9C1V - chains A and B; structure by X-ray diffraction, 2.57 A resolution.

== Chain A (and B) ==
Molecule: Polyketide synthase Pks13
Source organism: Mycobacterium tuberculosis (strain ATCC 25618 / H37Rv)
Notes: EC 2.3.1.-; chain B of this document is another copy of the same molecule, construct and numbering; everything in this record applies to it too
Reference sequence: I6X8D2 (PKS13_MYCTU); residue numbers follow UniProt; this construct covers 576-1063
Sequence (512 residues; row label = number of the first residue in the row):
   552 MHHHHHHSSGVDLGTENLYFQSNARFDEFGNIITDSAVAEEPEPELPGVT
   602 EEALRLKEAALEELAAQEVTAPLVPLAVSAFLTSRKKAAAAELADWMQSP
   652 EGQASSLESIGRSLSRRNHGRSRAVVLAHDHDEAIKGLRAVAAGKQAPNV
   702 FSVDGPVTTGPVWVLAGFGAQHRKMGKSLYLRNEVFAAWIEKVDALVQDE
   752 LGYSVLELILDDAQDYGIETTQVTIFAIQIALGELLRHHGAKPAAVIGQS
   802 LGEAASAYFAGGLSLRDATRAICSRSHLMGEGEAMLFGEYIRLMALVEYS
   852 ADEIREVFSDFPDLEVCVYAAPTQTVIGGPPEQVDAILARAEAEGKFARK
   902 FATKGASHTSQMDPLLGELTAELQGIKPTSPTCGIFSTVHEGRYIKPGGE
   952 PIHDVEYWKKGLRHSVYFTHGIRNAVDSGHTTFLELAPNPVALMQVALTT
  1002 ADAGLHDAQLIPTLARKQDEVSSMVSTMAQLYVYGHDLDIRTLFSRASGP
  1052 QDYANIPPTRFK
Not modelled in the structure: 552-595
Construct notes: initiating methionine (552); expression tag (553-575)
Curated features (UniProtKB/Swiss-Prot):
  - active site: Ser801 (Acyl-ester intermediate)
Covalently attached groups: compound A1ATW linked to Ser801
Residues lining bound ligands: A1ATW (N-(1-{3,5-difluoro-4-[(4-{[fluorodi(hydroxy)-lambda~4~-sulfanyl]oxy}phenoxy)methyl]phenyl}-1H-1,2,4-triazol-3-yl)methanesulfonamide): Phe719, Gly720, Gln800, Leu802, Arg826, Met830, Met845, Leu847, Val869, Ala871, Gln875, Val877, Phe898, Arg900, Phe902, Ser908, His909, Val992, Gln996

== Chain A / chain B interface ==
No residue of chain A is in contact with chain B in this assembly.

== Summary ==
No residue of chain A is in contact with chain B. Covalently linked compound A1ATW: at Ser801(A). UniProt
lists active-site residue Ser801(A) on chain A.
Chain A and chain B are both Polyketide synthase Pks13 (Mycobacterium tuberculosis (strain ATCC 25618 /
H37Rv)); the structure, M. tuberculosis PKS13 acyltransferase (AT) domain in complex with SuFEx inhibitor
CMX410, was determined by X-ray diffraction, deposited together with 9C1C, 9C1D, 9C0P, 9C2R and 9C9O.
